6EF1 - chains I and J of the 14 polymer chains in the assembly; structure by electron microscopy, 4.73 A resolution (low resolution: residue-level contacts below are approximate; hydrogen-bond / salt-bridge calls are withheld).

[Chain I]
Molecule: 26S proteasome regulatory subunit 4 homolog
Source organism: Saccharomyces cerevisiae (strain ATCC 204508 / S288c)
UniProtKB: P40327 (PRS4_YEAST); residue numbers follow UniProt; this construct covers 167-437
Amino-acid sequence (271 residues; each row starts with the number of its first residue):
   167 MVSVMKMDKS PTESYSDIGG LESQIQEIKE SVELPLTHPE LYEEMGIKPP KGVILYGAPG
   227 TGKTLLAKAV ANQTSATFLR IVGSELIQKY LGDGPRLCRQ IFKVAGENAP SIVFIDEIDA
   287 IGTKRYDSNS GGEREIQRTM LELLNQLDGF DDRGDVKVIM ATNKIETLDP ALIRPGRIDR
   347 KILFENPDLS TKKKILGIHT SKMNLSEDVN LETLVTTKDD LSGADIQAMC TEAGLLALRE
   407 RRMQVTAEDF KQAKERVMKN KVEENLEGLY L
Ligand contacts:
  - ATP (adenosine-5'-triphosphate), molecule 1: Ile184, Gly186, Gly226, Thr227, Gly228, Lys229, Thr230, Leu231, Glu283, Ile361, Ala390, Gln393
  - ATP, molecule 2: Leu310, Asp314, Arg340

[Chain J]
Molecule: 26S proteasome regulatory subunit 8 homolog
Source organism: Saccharomyces cerevisiae (strain ATCC 204508 / S288c)
UniProtKB: Q01939 (PRS8_YEAST); residues 133-405 here = UniProt positions 133-405
Amino-acid sequence (273 residues; row label = number of the first residue in the row):
   133 LVSLMMVEKV PDSTYDMVGG LTKQIKEIKE VIELPVKHPE LFESLGIAQP KGVILYGPPG
   193 TGKTLLARAV AHHTDCKFIR VSGAELVQKY IGEGSRMVRE LFVMAREHAP SIIFMDEIDS
   253 IGSTRVEGSG GGDSEVQRTM LELLNQLDGF ETSKNIKIIM ATNRLDILDP ALLRPGRIDR
   313 KIEFPPPSVA ARAEILRIHS RKMNLTRGIN LRKVAEKMNG CSGADVKGVC TEAGMYALRE
   373 RRIHVTQEDF ELAVGKVMNK NQETAISVAK LFK
Ligand contacts:
  - ATP (adenosine-5'-triphosphate), molecule 1: Met149, Val150, Gly151, Leu153, Pro190, Pro191, Gly192, Thr193, Gly194, Lys195, Thr196, Leu197, Asp248, Ile327, Gly355, Ala356, Lys359
  - ATP, molecule 2: Leu273, Glu274, Asn277, Arg309

[How chain I and chain J interact]
Contacting residue pairs (29):
  Pro177(I) - Phe282(J)
  Pro225(I) - Ala303(J)
  Gly226(I) - Arg306(J)
  Lys229(I) - Arg309(J)
  Lys234(I) - Leu279(J)
  Arg246(I) - Asp280(J)
  Val248(I) - Thr271(J)
  Ser250(I) - Ser227(J)
  Ser250(I) - Thr271(J)
  Glu251(I) - Ser227(J)
  Ile253(I) - Ile223(J)
  Lys255(I) - Tyr222(J)
  Lys255(I) - Gly224(J)
  Lys255(I) - Glu225(J)
  Lys255(I) - Arg228(J)
  Asp282(I) - Glu274(J)
  Asp285(I) - Arg270(J)
  Ala286(I) - Glu267(J)
  Tyr292(I) - Gly260(J)
  Asn329(I) - Ala303(J)
  Thr333(I) - Val258(J)
  Lys368(I) - Leu177(J)
  Lys368(I) - Ile179(J)
  Ala390(I) - Pro307(J)
  Asp391(I) - Pro307(J)
  Thr397(I) - Ile179(J)
  Glu398(I) - Asp311(J)
  Glu398(I) - Arg312(J)
  Arg422(I) - Lys313(J)
Also at the interface, not in a pair above, chain I (27 interface residues in all): Gln254, Glu283, Cys396, Leu401
Also at the interface, not in a pair above, chain J (29 interface residues in all): Glu162, Glu259, Ser266, Gln278, Asp301

[Overview]
Chain I and chain J form an interface of 27 and 29 residues respectively. One ATP molecule is bound between
chain I and chain J. Chain I binds ATP. Chain J binds ATP.
Chain I is 26S proteasome regulatory subunit 4 homolog and chain J is 26S proteasome regulatory subunit 8
homolog, both from Saccharomyces cerevisiae (strain ATCC 204508 / S288c); the structure, Yeast 26S proteasome
bound to ubiquitinated substrate (5D motor state), was determined by electron microscopy, deposited together
with 6EF0 and 6EF2.
